9FL8 - chains A and C of the 6 polymer chains in the assembly; structure by X-ray diffraction, 2.64 A resolution.

[Chain A]
Molecule: CCR4-NOT transcription complex subunit 1
From: Homo sapiens
UniProt: A5YKK6 (CNOT1_HUMAN); residue numbers follow UniProt; this construct covers 1351-1588
Chain sequence (244 residues; numbered 1345 to 1588; the number before each row is that of its first residue):
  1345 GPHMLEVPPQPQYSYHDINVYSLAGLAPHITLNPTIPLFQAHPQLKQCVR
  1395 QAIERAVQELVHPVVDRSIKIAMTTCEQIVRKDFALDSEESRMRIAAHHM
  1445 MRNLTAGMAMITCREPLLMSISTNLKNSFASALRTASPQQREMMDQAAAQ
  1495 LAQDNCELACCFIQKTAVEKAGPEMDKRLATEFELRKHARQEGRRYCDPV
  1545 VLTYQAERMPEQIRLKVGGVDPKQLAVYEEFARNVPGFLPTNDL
Not modelled in the structure: 1345-1353
Differences from the reference sequence: expression tag (1345-1350)
Disulfide bonds: Cys-1457/Cys-1504
Ligand contacts:
  - 1,4-butanediol (BU1), molecule 1: Leu-1462, Ser-1466, Lys-1470, Asp-1489, Ala-1493, Gln-1497
  - 1,4-butanediol (BU1), molecule 2: Gly-1537, Arg-1538, Arg-1539

[Chain C]
Molecule: CCR4-NOT transcription complex subunit 9
From: Homo sapiens
UniProt: Q92600 (CNOT9_HUMAN); residue numbers follow UniProt; this construct covers 19-285
Chain sequence (273 residues; row label = number of the first residue in the row):
    13 GPHMLEREKIYQWINELSSPETRENALLELSKKRESVPDLAPMLWHSFGT
    63 IAALLQEIVNIYPSINPPTLTAHQSNRVCNALALLQCVASHPETRSAFLA
   113 AHIPLFLYPFLHTVSKTRPFEYLRLTSLGVIGALVKTDEQEVINFLLTTE
   163 IIPLCLRIMESGSELSKTVATFILQKILLDDTGLAYICQTYERFSHVAMI
   213 LGKMVLQLSKEPSARLLKHVVRCYLRLSDNPRAREALRQCLPDQLKDTTF
   263 AQVLKDDTTTKRWLAQLVKNLQE
Differences from the reference sequence: expression tag (13-18)
Ligand contacts: 1,4-butanediol (BU1): Glu-133, Leu-137, Ser-175, Glu-176, Leu-177

[Interface between chain A and chain C]
Residue-residue contacts (15):
  Asn-1363(A) with Arg-244(C)
  Tyr-1365(A) with Cys-200(C); Gln-201(C); Thr-202(C); Tyr-203(C), hydrogen bond (backbone-backbone); Phe-206(C); Arg-244(C)
  Glu-1513(A) with Gln-201(C)
  Lys-1514(A) with Tyr-198(C), hydrogen bond; Arg-205(C)
  Pro-1517(A) with Asn-156(C)
  Glu-1518(A) with Thr-160(C)
  Asp-1520(A) with Asn-156(C)
  Lys-1521(A) with Thr-160(C), hydrogen bond
  Ala-1524(A) with Glu-153(C)
Other interface residues (no listed pair), chain A (12 interface residues in all): Val-1364, Ser-1366, Arg-1522
Other interface residues (no listed pair), chain C (14 interface residues in all): His-114, Phe-157, Thr-161

[Overview]
The interface between chain A and chain C involves 12 residues on one side and 14 on the other; the contacts
include 3 hydrogen bonds. Polar contacts include Lys-1514(A)/Tyr-198(C), Lys-1521(A)/Thr-160(C) and
Tyr-1365(A)/Tyr-203(C). Bound to chain A: 1,4-butanediol. Chain C binds 1,4-butanediol.
Here chain A is CCR4-NOT transcription complex subunit 1 and chain C is CCR4-NOT transcription complex subunit
9, both from Homo sapiens. Entry 9FL8 (Stapled peptide bound to NOT9-NOT1 complex) was determined by X-ray
diffraction.
